Entry 3V5H (X-ray diffraction, 1.63 A resolution); this record covers chains A and C of the 3 polymer chains in the assembly.

Chain A:
Molecule: HLA class I histocompatibility antigen, A-2 alpha chain
From: Homo sapiens
UniProtKB: P01892 (1A02_HUMAN); residues 1-275 here correspond to UniProt positions 25-299 (UniProt number = residue number + 24)
Chain sequence (275 residues; row label = number of the first residue in the row):
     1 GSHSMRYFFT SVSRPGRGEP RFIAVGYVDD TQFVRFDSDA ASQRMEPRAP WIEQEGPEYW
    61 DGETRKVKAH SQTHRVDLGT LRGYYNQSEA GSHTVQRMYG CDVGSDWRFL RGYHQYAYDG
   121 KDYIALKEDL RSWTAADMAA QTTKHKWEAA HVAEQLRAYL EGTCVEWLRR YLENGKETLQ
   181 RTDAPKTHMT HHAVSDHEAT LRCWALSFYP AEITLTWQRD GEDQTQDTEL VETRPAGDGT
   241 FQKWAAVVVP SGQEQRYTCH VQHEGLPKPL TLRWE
Disulfides: Cys-101/Cys-164, Cys-203/Cys-259

Chain C:
Molecule: HIV-based altered-peptide ligand KVAEIVHFL
Chain sequence (9 residues; numbered 1 to 9; the number before each row is that of its first residue):
     1 KVAEIVHFL

Interface between chain A and chain C:
Residue-residue contacts - 40 pairs, chain A then chain C:
  Met-5(A) with Lys-1(C)
  Tyr-7(A) with Lys-1(C), hydrogen bond (side chain-backbone); Val-2(C), hydrophobic
  Met-45(A) with Val-2(C), hydrophobic
  Tyr-59(A) with Lys-1(C)
  Glu-63(A) with Lys-1(C); Val-2(C), hydrogen bond (side chain-backbone)
  Arg-65(A) with Glu-4(C), salt bridge
  Lys-66(A) with Lys-1(C); Val-2(C), hydrogen bond (side chain-backbone); Ala-3(C); Glu-4(C)
  His-70(A) with Ala-3(C); Val-6(C)
  Thr-73(A) with Val-6(C); His-7(C); Phe-8(C)
  Val-76(A) with Phe-8(C), hydrophobic
  Asp-77(A) with Phe-8(C); Leu-9(C), hydrogen bond (side chain-backbone)
  Thr-80(A) with Leu-9(C)
  Leu-81(A) with Leu-9(C), hydrophobic
  Tyr-84(A) with Leu-9(C), hydrogen bond (side chain-backbone)
  Arg-97(A) with Val-6(C)
  Tyr-99(A) with Val-2(C); Ala-3(C), hydrogen bond (side chain-backbone)
  Tyr-116(A) with Leu-9(C), hydrophobic
  Tyr-123(A) with Leu-9(C), hydrophobic
  Thr-143(A) with Leu-9(C), hydrogen bond (side chain-backbone)
  Trp-147(A) with His-7(C); Phe-8(C), hydrogen bond (side chain-backbone); Leu-9(C), hydrophobic
  Val-152(A) with His-7(C)
  Gln-155(A) with Ile-5(C); His-7(C)
  Tyr-159(A) with Lys-1(C), hydrogen bond (side chain-backbone); Val-2(C); Ala-3(C)
  Trp-167(A) with Lys-1(C)
  Tyr-171(A) with Lys-1(C), hydrogen bond (side chain-backbone)
Also at the interface, not in a pair above, chain A (30 interface residues in all): Phe-9, Val-67, Gln-72, Ile-124, Thr-163

Overview:
30 residues of chain A and 9 residues of chain C are in contact, with 10 hydrogen bonds and 1 salt bridge.
Polar contacts include Arg-65(A)/Glu-4(C), Tyr-7(A)/Lys-1(C) and Glu-63(A)/Val-2(C).
Chain A is HLA class I histocompatibility antigen, A-2 alpha chain (Homo sapiens) and chain C is HIV-based
altered-peptide ligand KVAEIVHFL; the structure, HLA-A2.1 kvaeivhfl, was determined by X-ray diffraction.
